PDB entry 7PFU | electron microscopy, 5.00 A resolution (low resolution: residue-level contacts below are approximate; hydrogen-bond / salt-bridge calls are withheld) | chains O and J of the 20 polymer chains in the assembly

# Chain O
Molecule: Histone H3.2
Source organism: Homo sapiens
UniProtKB: Q71DI3 (H32_HUMAN); residues 0-135 here correspond to UniProt positions 1-136 (UniProt number = residue number + 1)
Chain sequence (136 residues; row label = number of the first residue in the row; numbering starts at 0):
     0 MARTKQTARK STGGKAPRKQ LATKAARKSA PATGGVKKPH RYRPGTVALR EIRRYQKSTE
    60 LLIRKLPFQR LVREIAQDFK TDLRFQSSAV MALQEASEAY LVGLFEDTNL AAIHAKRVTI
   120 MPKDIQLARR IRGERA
Disordered / not traced: 0-36, 134-135
Differences from the reference sequence: engineered mutation Ala110 (Cys111 in Q71DI3)
UniProt features mapped onto this chain:
  - modified residue: Arg2 (Asymmetric dimethylarginine), Thr3 (Phosphothreonine), Lys4 (Allysine), Gln5 (5-glutamyl dopamine), Thr6 (Phosphothreonine), Arg8 (Citrulline), Lys9 (N6,N6,N6-trimethyllysine), Ser10 (ADP-ribosylserine), Thr11 (Phosphothreonine), Lys14 (N6-(2-hydroxyisobutyryl)lysine), Arg17 (Asymmetric dimethylarginine), Lys18 (N6-(2-hydroxyisobutyryl)lysine), Lys23 (N6-(2-hydroxyisobutyryl)lysine), Arg26 (Citrulline), Lys27 (N6,N6,N6-trimethyllysine), Ser28 (ADP-ribosylserine), Lys36 (N6,N6,N6-trimethyllysine), Lys37 (N6-methyllysine), Tyr41 (Phosphotyrosine), Lys56 (N6,N6,N6-trimethyllysine) and 8 more in UniProt
  - lipidation: Lys18 (N6-decanoyllysine)

# Chain J
Molecule: 828-nt DNA strand
Source organism: synthetic construct
Sequence (828 nucleotides; row label = number of the first residue in the row):
     1 ATCTACATGC ACTTACATGC ACTTACATGC ACAGGATGTA TATATGTGAC ACGTGCCTGG
    61 AGACTAGGGA GTAATCCCCT TGGCGGTTAA AACGCGGGGG ACAGCGCGTA CGTGCGTTTA
   121 AGCGGTGCTA GAGCTGTCTA CGACCAATTG AGCGGCCTCG GCACCGGGAT TCTCCAGTGG
   181 CCAGTGGCGG CCAGTGGCGG CCAGAGTACT TACATGCACT TACATGCACT TACATGCACA
   241 GGATGTATAT ATGTGACACG TGCCTGGAGA CTAGGGAGTA ATCCCCTTGG CGGTTAAAAC
   301 GCGGGGGACA GCGCGTACGT GCGTTTAAGC GGTGCTAGAG CTGTCTACGA CCAATTGAGC
   361 GGCCTCGGCA CCGGGATTCT CCAGTGGCCA GTGGCGGCCA GTGGCGGCCA GAGTACTTAC
   421 ATGCACTTAC ATGCACTTAC ATGCACAGGA TGTATATATG TGACACGTGC CTGGAGACTA
   481 GGGAGTAATC CCCTTGGCGG TTAAAACGCG GGGGACAGCG CGTACGTGCG TTTAAGCGGT
   541 GCTAGAGCTG TCTACGACCA ATTGAGCGGC CTCGGCACCG GGATTCTCCA GTGGCCAGTG
   601 GCGGCCAGTG GCGGCCAGAG TACTTACATG CACTTACATG CACTTACATG CACAGGATGT
   661 ATATATGTGA CACGTGCCTG GAGACTAGGG AGTAATCCCC TTGGCGGTTA AAACGCGGGG
   721 GACAGCGCGT ACGTGCGTTT AAGCGGTGCT AGAGCTGTCT ACGACCAATT GAGCGGCCTC
   781 GGCACCGGGA TTCTCCAGTG GCCAGTGGCG GCCAGTGGCG GCCAGGAT
Disordered / not traced: 1-222, 400-636, 814-828

# How chain O and chain J interact
Contacting residue pairs (30; chain O residue first):
  His39(O) with DG321(J)
  Arg40(O) with DG319(J); DT320(J); DG321(J)
  Tyr41(O) with DT244(J); DG245(J); DT320(J); DG321(J)
  Arg42(O) with DT320(J)
  Pro43(O) with DG319(J); DT320(J)
  Gly44(O) with DG319(J); DT320(J)
  Thr45(O) with DT320(J)
  Val46(O) with DT320(J); DG321(J)
  Ala47(O) with DT320(J)
  Arg49(O) with DG245(J); DT246(J)
  Lys56(O) with DA247(J)
  Arg63(O) with DA328(J); DG329(J)
  Lys64(O) with DG329(J)
  Leu65(O) with DA328(J); DG329(J)
  Pro66(O) with DA328(J)
  Arg69(O) with DA328(J)
  Arg83(O) with DA337(J); DG338(J)
  Lys115(O) with DA310(J)
Interface residues without a listed pair, chain O (23 interface residues in all): Pro38, Glu50, Ile62, Asp81, Thr118
Interface residues without a listed pair, chain J (15 interface residues in all): DC309, DC318, DC322

# Overview
Chain O and chain J form an interface of 23 and 15 residues respectively.
Here chain O is Histone H3.2 (Homo sapiens) and chain J is an 828-nt DNA strand (synthetic construct). Entry
7PFU (Nucleosome stack of the 4x207 nucleosome array containing H1) was determined by electron microscopy,
deposited together with 7PET, 7PEU, 7PEV, 7PEW, 7PEX, 7PEY and 16 further entries.
